Entry 4CR0 (X-ray diffraction, 2.65 A resolution); this record covers chains A and B.

[Chain A]
Protein: Hemagglutinin HA1
From: Influenza A virus
Notes: fragment: ha1 of trypsin released ectodomain, residues 17-340; engineered mutation(s): N168K,G143R
Reference sequence: Q6DQ34 (Q6DQ34_9INFA); residues 1-326 here correspond to UniProt positions 17-342 (UniProt number = residue number + 16)
Sequence (326 residues; numbered 1 to 326; the number before each row is that of its first residue):
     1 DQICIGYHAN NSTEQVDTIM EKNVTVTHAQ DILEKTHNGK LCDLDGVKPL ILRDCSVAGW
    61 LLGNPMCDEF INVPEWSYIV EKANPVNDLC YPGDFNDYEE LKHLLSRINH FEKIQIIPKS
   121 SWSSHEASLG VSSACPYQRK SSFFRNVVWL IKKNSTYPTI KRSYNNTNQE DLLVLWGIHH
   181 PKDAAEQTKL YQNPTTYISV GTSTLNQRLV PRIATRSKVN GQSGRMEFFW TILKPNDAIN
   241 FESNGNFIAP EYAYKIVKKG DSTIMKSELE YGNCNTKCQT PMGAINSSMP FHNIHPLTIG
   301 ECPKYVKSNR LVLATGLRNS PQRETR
Not modelled in the structure: 322-326
Construct notes: conflict R139 (Gly155 in Q6DQ34), K182 (Asn198 in Q6DQ34), T325 (Arg341 in Q6DQ34)
Cystine bridges: C42-C274, C55-C67, C90-C135, C278-C302
Glycans and other covalent adducts: N-acetylglucosamine (NAG) linked to N23, N154, N165

[Chain B]
Protein: Hemagglutinin HA2
From: Influenza A virus
Notes: fragment: ha2 of trypsin released ectodomain, residues 347-512
Reference sequence: Q6DQ34 (Q6DQ34_9INFA); residues 1-166 here correspond to UniProt positions 347-512 (UniProt number = residue number + 346)
Sequence (166 residues; each row starts with the number of its first residue):
     1 GLFGAIAGFI EGGWQGMVDG WYGYHHSNEQ GSGYAADKES TQKAIDGVTN KVNSIIDKMN
    61 TQFEAVGREF NNLERRIENL NKKMEDGFLD VWTYNAELLV LMENERTLDF HDSNVKNLYD
   121 KVRLQLRDNA KELGNGCFEF YHKCDNECME SVRNGTYDYS QYSEEA
Not modelled in the structure: 161-166
Construct notes: conflict S160 (Pro506 in Q6DQ34)
Cystine bridges: C144-C148
Glycans and other covalent adducts: N-acetylglucosamine (NAG) linked to N154

[Interface between chain A and chain B]
Cross-chain cystine bridges: C4(A)-C137(B)
Contacting residue pairs (99; chain A residue first):
  D1(A) with S27(B); N28(B); E139(B); F140(B), hydrogen bond (backbone-backbone); K143(B); C144(B), hydrogen bond (side chain-backbone)
  Q2(A) with H26(B); S27(B), hydrogen bond (backbone-backbone); L133(B); C137(B); F138(B); F140(B); M149(B)
  I3(A) with H25(B); H26(B); C137(B); F138(B), hydrogen bond (backbone-backbone); F140(B), hydrophobic; M149(B), hydrophobic
  C4(A) with W14(B); G23(B); Y24(B); H25(B), hydrogen bond (backbone-backbone); G136(B); C137(B), disulfide
  I5(A) with I10(B); W14(B); G23(B); Y24(B), hydrophobic; L118(B), hydrophobic; Y119(B), hydrophobic; V122(B), hydrophobic; G136(B), hydrogen bond (backbone-backbone)
  G6(A) with W14(B); Y22(B); G23(B), hydrogen bond (backbone-backbone)
  Y7(A) with I6(B); A7(B), hydrogen bond (side chain-backbone); I10(B), hydrophobic; E11(B); G12(B), hydrogen bond (side chain-backbone); G13(B); W14(B), hydrogen bond (backbone-backbone); W21(B); V115(B), hydrophobic
  H8(A) with W14(B); M17(B), hydrogen bond (side chain-backbone); V18(B); G20(B); W21(B), hydrogen bond (backbone-backbone)
  A9(A) with G13(B); W14(B), hydrogen bond (backbone-backbone); Q15(B)
  N10(A) with Q15(B), hydrogen bond (backbone-side chain)
  V16(A) with N104(B)
  D17(A) with L101(B); N104(B), hydrogen bond (backbone-side chain)
  T18(A) with L101(B); N104(B); E105(B), hydrogen bond; L108(B)
  I19(A) with L101(B); M102(B), hydrophobic
  M20(A) with E105(B)
  K22(A) with L101(B)
  H28(A) with W21(B)
  Q30(A) with V52(B)
  E99(A) with E69(B); N71(B)
  K102(A) with E69(B), salt bridge
  T263(A) with V66(B); G67(B)
  K266(A) with E69(B), salt bridge
  P290(A) with I56(B), hydrophobic
  F291(A) with M59(B), hydrophobic
  L297(A) with A65(B)
  T298(A) with V66(B)
  K304(A) with Q62(B)
  Y305(A) with Q62(B), hydrogen bond (backbone-side chain)
  V306(A) with W92(B); T93(B)
  K307(A) with T93(B), hydrogen bond (backbone-side chain)
  S308(A) with E97(B), hydrogen bond
  L311(A) with A96(B), hydrophobic
  V312(A) with V100(B); N104(B), hydrogen bond (backbone-side chain)
  L313(A) with V52(B), hydrophobic; N104(B)
  A314(A) with N104(B), hydrogen bond (backbone-side chain); T107(B)
  T315(A) with W21(B); V48(B); H111(B), hydrogen bond (backbone-side chain)
  G316(A) with H111(B), hydrogen bond (backbone-side chain)
  L317(A) with W21(B); H111(B)
  R318(A) with L108(B)
  S320(A) with G12(B); G13(B), hydrogen bond (side chain-backbone)
Also at the interface, not in a pair above, chain A (48 interface residues in all): N11, E21, V26, T27, I32, P296, I299, N319
Also at the interface, not in a pair above, chain B (59 interface residues in all): E29, I55, F70, L89, L126

[In short]
The interface between chain A and chain B involves 48 residues on one side and 59 on the other; the contacts
include 1 disulfide bond, 24 hydrogen bonds and 2 salt bridges. Among the polar pairs are K102(A)-E69(B),
K266(A)-E69(B) and D1(A)-C144(B).
Here chain A is Hemagglutinin HA1 and chain B is Hemagglutinin HA2, both from Influenza A virus. Entry 4CR0
(Crystal Structure of H5 (VN1194) Asn186Lys/Gly143Arg Mutant Haemagglutinin) was determined by X-ray
diffraction together with 4CQP, 4CQQ, 4CQR, 4CQS, 4CQU, 4CQV and 5 further entries from the same study.
